Entry 6BZT (X-ray diffraction, 2.10 A resolution); this record covers chain A.

# Chain A
Name: Halogenase PltM
From: Pseudomonas fluorescens (strain ATCC BAA-477 / NRRL B-23932 / Pf-5)
Notes: EC 3.8.1.1
UniProtKB: Q4KCZ3 (Q4KCZ3_PSEF5); residue numbers follow UniProt; this construct covers 1-502
Amino-acid sequence (522 residues; each row starts with the number of its first residue; numbers below 1 keep their minus sign (Met-19 is residue -19)):
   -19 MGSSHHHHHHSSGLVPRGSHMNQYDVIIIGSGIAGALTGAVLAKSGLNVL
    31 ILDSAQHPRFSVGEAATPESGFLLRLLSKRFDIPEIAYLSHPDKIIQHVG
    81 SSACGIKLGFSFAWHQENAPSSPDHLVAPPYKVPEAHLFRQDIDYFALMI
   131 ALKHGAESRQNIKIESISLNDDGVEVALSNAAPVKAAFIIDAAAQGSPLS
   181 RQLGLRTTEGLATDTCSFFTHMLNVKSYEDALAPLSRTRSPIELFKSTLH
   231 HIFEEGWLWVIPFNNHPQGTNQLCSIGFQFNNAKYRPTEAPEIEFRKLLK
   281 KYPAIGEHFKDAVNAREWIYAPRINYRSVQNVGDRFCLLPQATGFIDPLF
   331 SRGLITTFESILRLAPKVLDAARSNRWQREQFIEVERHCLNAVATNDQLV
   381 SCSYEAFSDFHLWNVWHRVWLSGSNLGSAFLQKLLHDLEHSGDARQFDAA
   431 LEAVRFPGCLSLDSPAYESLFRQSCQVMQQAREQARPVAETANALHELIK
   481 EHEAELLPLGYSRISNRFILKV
Not modelled in the structure: -19 to 1
Differences from the reference sequence: initiating methionine (-19); expression tag (-18 to 0); engineered mutation Tyr111 (Leu in Q4KCZ3)
Metal / ion sites: Ca2+ near Asp5 (its only coordinating residue here)
Small-molecule neighbours: FAD (flavin-adenine dinucleotide): Ile9, Gly10, Ser11, Gly12, Ile13, Ala14, Gly15, Leu32, Asp33, Ser34, Ala35, Arg39, Ser41, Val42, Gly43, Glu44, Ala45, Arg120, Asp124, Ile142, Ile144, Ala172, Ala173, Ala174, Gln175, Gly176, Pro178, Ser197, Phe199, Trp239, Ile241, Gln321, Phe325, Pro328, Ser331, Gly333, Leu334, Thr337
Reported in the primary citation:
  - catalytic residues: Lys87 (proposed by the authors, not directly observed)

# Summary
Chain A binds flavin-adenine dinucleotide. From the paper: the catalytic residue Lys87.
Chain A is Halogenase PltM (Pseudomonas fluorescens (strain ATCC BAA-477 / NRRL B-23932 / Pf-5)); the
structure, Crystal structure of halogenase PltM L111Y mutant in complex with FAD, was determined by X-ray
diffraction, deposited together with 6BZA, 6BZI, 6BZN, 6BZQ and 6BZZ.
